PDB entry 8SD2 | X-ray diffraction, 2.81 A resolution | chains A and B

# Chain A
Molecule: Hemagglutinin HA1 chain
Organism: Influenza A virus (strain A/Puerto Rico/8/1934 H1N1)
UniProt: P03452 (HEMA_I34A1); the construct lacks a stretch of the UniProt sequence, so the offset changes along the chain: 11-54 = UniProt 18-61; 55-83 = UniProt 63-91; 84-95 = UniProt 93-104; 96-125 = UniProt 106-135; 2 more segments
Chain sequence (327 residues; numbered 10 to 329 plus 7 insertion-coded residues; the number before each row is that of its first residue; a row labelled like 125A-125C holds insertion residues (125A, then the next letters in order)):
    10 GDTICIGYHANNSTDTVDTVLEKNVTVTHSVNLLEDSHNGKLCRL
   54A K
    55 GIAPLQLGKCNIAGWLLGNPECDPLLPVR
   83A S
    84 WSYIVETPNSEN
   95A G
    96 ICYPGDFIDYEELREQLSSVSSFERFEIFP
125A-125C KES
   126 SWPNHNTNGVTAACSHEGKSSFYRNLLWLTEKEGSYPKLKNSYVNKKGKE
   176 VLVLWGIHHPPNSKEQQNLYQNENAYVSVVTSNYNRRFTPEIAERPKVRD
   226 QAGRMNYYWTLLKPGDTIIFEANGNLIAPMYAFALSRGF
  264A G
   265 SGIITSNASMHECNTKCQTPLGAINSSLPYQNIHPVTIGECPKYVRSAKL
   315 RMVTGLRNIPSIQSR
Not modelled in the structure: 10, 326-329
Disulfides: Cys52-Cys277, Cys64-Cys76, Cys97-Cys139, Cys281-Cys305
Glycans and other covalent adducts: N-acetylglucosamine (NAG) linked to Asn21, Asn33, Asn289
Sequence notes: expression tag (10)
Ligand contacts: FIE ((S~6~S)-N-{3-chloro-4-[(2S)-2-phenylmorpholine-4-carbonyl]phenyl}-5,7-dihydro-6H-pyrrolo[3,4-b]pyridine-6-sulfonimidoyl fluoride): His18, His38, Val40, Ser291, Thr318, Gly319

# Chain B
Molecule: Hemagglutinin HA2 chain
Organism: Influenza A virus (strain A/Puerto Rico/8/1934 H1N1)
UniProt: P03452 (HEMA_I34A1); residues 1-176 here correspond to UniProt positions 344-519 (UniProt number = residue number + 343)
Chain sequence (176 residues; numbered 1 to 176; the number before each row is that of its first residue):
     1 GLFGAIAGFIEGGWTGMIDGWYGYHHQNEQGSGYAADQKSTQNAINGITN
    51 KVNTVIEKMNIQFTAVGKEFNKLEKRMENLNKKVDDGFLDIWTYNAELLV
   101 LLENERTLDFHDSNVKNLYEKVKSQLKNNAKEIGNGCFEFYHKCDNECME
   151 SVRNGTYDYPKYSEESKLNREKVDGV
Not modelled in the structure: 172-176
Disulfides: Cys144-Cys148
Ligand contacts: FIE ((S~6~S)-N-{3-chloro-4-[(2S)-2-phenylmorpholine-4-carbonyl]phenyl}-5,7-dihydro-6H-pyrrolo[3,4-b]pyridine-6-sulfonimidoyl fluoride): Ile18, Gly20, Trp21, Ile45, Ile48, Thr49, Val52, Asn53, Ile56

# How chain A and chain B interact
Residue-residue contacts (116; chain A residue first):
  Asp11(A) with Gln27(B); Asn28(B); Glu29(B); Glu139(B); Phe140(B), hydrogen bond (backbone-backbone); Lys143(B); Cys144(B), hydrogen bond (side chain-backbone)
  Thr12(A) with His26(B); Gln27(B), hydrogen bond (backbone-backbone); Phe138(B)
  Ile13(A) with His25(B); His26(B); Cys137(B); Phe138(B), hydrogen bond (backbone-backbone)
  Cys14(A) with Trp14(B); Tyr24(B); His25(B), hydrogen bond (backbone-backbone); Gly136(B); Cys137(B), disulfide
  Ile15(A) with Ile10(B); Trp14(B); Gly23(B); Val115(B); Leu118(B), hydrophobic; Tyr119(B); Gly136(B), hydrogen bond (backbone-backbone)
  Gly16(A) with Trp14(B); Tyr22(B); Gly23(B), hydrogen bond (backbone-backbone)
  Tyr17(A) with Ile6(B); Ala7(B); Ile10(B), hydrogen bond (side chain-backbone); Glu11(B); Gly12(B), hydrogen bond (side chain-backbone); Gly13(B); Trp14(B), hydrogen bond (backbone-backbone); Trp21(B)
  His18(A) with Met17(B), hydrogen bond (side chain-backbone); Ile18(B); Gly20(B); Trp21(B), hydrogen bond (backbone-backbone)
  Ala19(A) with Gly13(B); Trp14(B), hydrogen bond (backbone-backbone); Thr15(B)
  Val26(A) with Asn104(B)
  Asp27(A) with Leu101(B); Asn104(B), hydrogen bond (backbone-side chain)
  Thr28(A) with Leu101(B); Glu105(B), hydrogen bond
  Val29(A) with Leu101(B); Glu105(B), hydrogen bond (backbone-side chain)
  Leu30(A) with Glu105(B), hydrogen bond (backbone-side chain)
  Thr37(A) with Trp21(B)
  His38(A) with Trp21(B), hydrogen bond
  Val40(A) with Val52(B), hydrophobic
  Leu42(A) with Val55(B), hydrophobic
  Glu106(A) with Glu69(B); Phe70(B); Asn71(B)
  Arg109(A) with Glu69(B), salt bridge
  Glu110(A) with Lys68(B), salt bridge
  Gly264A(A) with Thr64(B), hydrogen bond (backbone-side chain)
  Ser265(A) with Thr64(B)
  Ile267(A) with Val66(B)
  Pro293(A) with Met59(B)
  Tyr294(A) with Met59(B); Ala96(B), hydrophobic
  Pro299(A) with Ala65(B)
  Val300(A) with Ala65(B)
  Thr301(A) with Phe63(B), hydrogen bond (side chain-backbone); Thr64(B); Ala65(B), hydrogen bond (backbone-backbone); Val66(B)
  Ile302(A) with Thr64(B); Val66(B), hydrophobic
  Gly303(A) with Gln62(B); Phe63(B); Thr64(B), hydrogen bond (backbone-side chain)
  Glu304(A) with Ile61(B); Gln62(B); Phe63(B)
  Cys305(A) with Ile61(B); Gln62(B), hydrogen bond (backbone-backbone)
  Lys307(A) with Gln62(B); Trp92(B)
  Tyr308(A) with Gln62(B); Leu89(B)
  Val309(A) with Leu89(B), hydrophobic; Thr93(B)
  Arg310(A) with Asp86(B); Leu89(B); Asp90(B), salt bridge; Thr93(B), hydrogen bond (backbone-side chain)
  Ser311(A) with Thr93(B); Glu97(B), hydrogen bond
  Leu314(A) with Ala96(B), hydrophobic; Glu97(B)
  Arg315(A) with Asn104(B), hydrogen bond (backbone-side chain)
  Met316(A) with Val52(B), hydrophobic; Asn104(B)
  Val317(A) with Asn104(B), hydrogen bond (backbone-side chain); Thr107(B)
  Thr318(A) with Trp21(B); Ile48(B); His111(B), hydrogen bond (backbone-side chain)
  Gly319(A) with Trp21(B); His111(B), hydrogen bond (backbone-side chain)
  Leu320(A) with Trp21(B); Tyr22(B), hydrophobic; His111(B)
  Arg321(A) with Gly1(B); Leu108(B)
  Ile323(A) with Ala7(B), hydrophobic; Glu11(B); Gly12(B); Gly13(B), hydrogen bond (backbone-backbone)
Other interface residues (no listed pair), chain A (52 interface residues in all): Val34, Gly266, Ile268, Ser291, Pro306
Other interface residues (no listed pair), chain B (62 interface residues in all): Ile56, Glu74, Val100, Leu102
Disulfides between the chains: Cys14(A)-Cys137(B)

# Overview
The interface between chain A and chain B involves 52 residues on one side and 62 on the other; the contacts
include 1 disulfide bond, 30 hydrogen bonds and 3 salt bridges. Among the polar pairs are Arg109(A)-Glu69(B),
Glu110(A)-Lys68(B) and Arg310(A)-Asp90(B).
Here chain A is Hemagglutinin HA1 chain and chain B is Hemagglutinin HA2 chain, both from Influenza A virus
(strain A/Puerto Rico/8/1934 H1N1). Entry 8SD2 (Crystal structure of the A/Puerto Rico/8/1934 (H1N1) influenza
virus hemagglutinin in complex with small molecule fusion ...) was determined by X-ray diffraction, deposited
together with 8SD4, 8VQL, 8VQM, 8VQN and 8VQQ.
